3P34 - chains A and B; structure by X-ray diffraction, 1.40 A resolution.

Chain A:
Name: Serine/threonine-protein kinase PLK1
Source organism: Homo sapiens
Notes: EC 2.7.11.21; fragment: Polo-box domain
UniProtKB: P53350 (PLK1_HUMAN); residues 371-594 here = UniProt positions 371-594
Chain sequence (232 residues; each row starts with the number of its first residue; note: 362 numbers in that range are skipped by the numbering (no residue carries them; nothing is unmodelled there)):
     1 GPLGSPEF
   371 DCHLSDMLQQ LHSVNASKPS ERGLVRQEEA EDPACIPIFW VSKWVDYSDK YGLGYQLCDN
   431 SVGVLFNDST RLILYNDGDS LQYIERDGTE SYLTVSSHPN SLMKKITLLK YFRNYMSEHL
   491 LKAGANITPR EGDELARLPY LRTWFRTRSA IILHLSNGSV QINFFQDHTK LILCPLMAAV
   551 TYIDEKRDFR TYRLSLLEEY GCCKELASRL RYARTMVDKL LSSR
Unresolved in the structure: 593-594
Differences from the reference sequence: expression tag (1-8)
Curated features (UniProtKB/Swiss-Prot):
  - region: A493 to R507 (Linker), H538 to K540 (Important for interaction with phosphorylated proteins)
  - modified residue: S375 (Phosphoserine), S450 (Phosphoserine), T498 (Phosphothreonine)
  - cross-link: K492 (Glycyl lysine isopeptide (Lys-Gly) (interchain with G-Cter in ubiquitin))
Reported in the primary citation:
  - conformationally variable residues (side-chain flip): Y481

Chain B:
Name: phosphopeptide
Chain sequence (8 residues; numbered 0 to 7; the number before each row is that of its first residue; numbering starts at 0):
     0 XMQSTPLX
Modified residues: ACE (acetyl group) at position 0; T4 (phosphothreonine; TPO); NH2 (amino group) at position 7

Interface between chain A and chain B:
Contacting residue pairs (22; chain A residue first):
  K413(A) - S3(B)
  W414(A) - M1(B)
  W414(A) - Q2(B)
  W414(A) - S3(B)  hydrogen bond (backbone-backbone)
  V415(A) - M1(B)
  D416(A) - ACE_0(B)
  D416(A) - M1(B)  hydrogen bond (backbone-backbone)
  Y485(A) - Q2(B)  hydrogen bond
  E488(A) - L6(B)
  H489(A) - P5(B)
  H489(A) - L6(B)  hydrogen bond (backbone-backbone)
  L490(A) - Q2(B)
  L490(A) - S3(B)
  L490(A) - T4(B)
  L490(A) - L6(B)
  L491(A) - T4(B)  hydrogen bond (backbone-backbone)
  L491(A) - P5(B)
  L491(A) - L6(B)
  R516(A) - M1(B)
  F535(A) - M1(B)  hydrophobic
  H538(A) - T4(B)
  K540(A) - T4(B)
Interface residues without a listed pair, chain A (15 interface residues in all): S487, F534

Summary:
The interface between chain A and chain B involves 15 residues on one side and 7 on the other; the contacts
include 5 hydrogen bonds. Polar contacts include Y485(A)-Q2(B), W414(A)-S3(B) and D416(A)-M1(B). From the
paper: conformational variability at Y481(A).
Here chain A is Serine/threonine-protein kinase PLK1 (Homo sapiens) and chain B is phosphopeptide. Entry 3P34
(Polo-like kinase I Polo-box domain in complex with MQSpTPL phosphopeptide) was determined by X-ray
diffraction, deposited together with 3P2Z, 3P35, 3P36, 3P37 and 3Q1I.
